4DJD - chains A and E of the 6 polymer chains in the assembly; structure by X-ray diffraction, 2.38 A resolution.

Chain A:
Name: 5-methyltetrahydrofolate corrinoid/iron sulfur protein methyltransferase
From: Moorella thermoacetica
Reference sequence: Q46389 (Q46389_MOOTH); residues 1-262 here = UniProt positions 1-262
Sequence (262 residues; row label = number of the first residue in the row):
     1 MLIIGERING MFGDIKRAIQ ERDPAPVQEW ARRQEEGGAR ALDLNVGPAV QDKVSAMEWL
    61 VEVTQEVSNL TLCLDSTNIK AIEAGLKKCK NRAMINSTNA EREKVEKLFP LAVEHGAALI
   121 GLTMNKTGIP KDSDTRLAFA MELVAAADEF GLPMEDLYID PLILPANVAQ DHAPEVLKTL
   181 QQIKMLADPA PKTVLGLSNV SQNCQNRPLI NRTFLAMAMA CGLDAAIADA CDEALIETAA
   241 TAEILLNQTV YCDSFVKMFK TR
Swiss-Prot annotation at these positions:
  - binding site ((6S)-5-methyl-5,6,7,8-tetrahydrofolate): N96, D160, N199, Q202, R207
  - binding site (Ca(2+)): K184, G222, D224
  - binding site (methylcob(III)alamin): Q202, N203
  - site: N199 (Transition state stabilizer)
  - mutagenesis: N199 (N199A: 20-fold decreased affinity for methyltetrahydrofolate and nearly abolished catalytic activity)
Ion coordination: Ca2+: G222, D224
What the authors report for this chain:
  - binding site for cobalamin: N203
  - conformationally variable residues (side-chain flip): N199

Chain E:
Name: Corrinoid/iron-sulfur protein large subunit
From: Moorella thermoacetica
Reference sequence: Q07340 (ACSC_MOOTH); numbering as in UniProt (aligned over 1-446)
Sequence (446 residues; row label = number of the first residue in the row):
     1 MPLTGLEIYK QLPKKNCGEC GTPTCLAFAM NLASGKASLD SCPYVSDAAR EALDAAAAPP
    61 IAKVVLGAGP TAVEMGDETE LFRHDKRFYH ETAIAIQVSD NLSSEELKAK VEAINGLNFD
   121 RVGQHYTIQA IAIRHDADDP AAFKAAVASV AAATQLNLVL MADDPDVLKE ALAGVADRKP
   181 LLYAATGANY EAMTALAKEN NCPLAVYGNG LEELAELVDK IVALGHKQLV LDPGARETSR
   241 AIADFTQIRR LAIKKRFRSF GYPIIALTTA ANPLDEVLQA VNYVTKYASL VVLRTDAKEH
   301 LLPLLSWRQN LYTDPQVPIR VEEKLNEIGA VNENSPVYVT TNFSLTYYSV EGEIESTKIP
   361 SYLLSVDTDG LSVLTAYADG KFEAEKIAAV MKKVDLDNKV KRHRIIIPGA VAVLKGKLED
   421 LTGWEVIVGP REASGIVAFA RANLAS
Unresolved in the structure: 1, 443-446
Swiss-Prot annotation at these positions:
  - binding site ([4Fe-4S] cluster): C17, C20, C25, C42
  - binding site (5-methoxybenzimidazolylcob(I)amide): T340, T346, G370 to V373, A433
Ion coordination: 4Fe-4S cluster Fe: C17, C20, C25, C42
Ligand contacts:
  - cobalamin (B12): P318, Y338, V339, T340, F343, L345, T346, S349, G370, L371, S372, V373, L374, T375, A378, D379, I406, P408, G429, P430, R431, E432, A433
  - 4Fe-4S cluster (SF4): P13, K15, N16, C17, G18, E19, C20, T22, P23, T24, C25, F28, C42, P43, Y44

Chain A / chain E interface:
Contacting residue pairs (7):
  T127(A) with R320(E), hydrogen bond (backbone-side chain)
  K131(A) with H84(E), hydrogen bond (side chain-backbone); D85(E), hydrogen bond (side chain-backbone); Q316(E)
  D132(A) with K86(E), salt bridge
  D171(A) with Q316(E)
  H172(A) with Q316(E)
Other interface residues (no listed pair), chain E (6 interface residues in all): V317

Overview:
5 residues of chain A and 6 residues of chain E are in contact, with 3 hydrogen bonds and 1 salt bridge. Polar
pairs include D132(A)-K86(E), T127(A)-R320(E) and K131(A)-H84(E). Ligands of chain E: 4Fe-4S cluster and
cobalamin. From the paper: a binding site for cobalamin at N203(A); conformational variability at N199(A).
Here chain A is 5-methyltetrahydrofolate corrinoid/iron sulfur protein methyltransferase and chain E is
Corrinoid/iron-sulfur protein large subunit, both from Moorella thermoacetica. Entry 4DJD (Crystal structure
of folate-free corrinoid iron-sulfur protein (CFeSP) in complex with its methyltransferase (MeTr)) was
determined by X-ray diffraction (same publication as 4DJE and 4DJF).
